6BRR - chains A and D of the 6 polymer chains in the assembly; structure by X-ray diffraction, 2.97 A resolution.

Chain A (and D):
Protein: DNA (cytosine-5)-methyltransferase 3A
From: Homo sapiens
Notes: EC 2.1.1.37; chain D of this document is another copy of the same molecule, construct and numbering; everything in this record applies to it too
UniProtKB: Q9Y6K1 (DNM3A_HUMAN), isoform Q9Y6K1-2; residues 628-912 here correspond to UniProt positions 439-723 (UniProt number = residue number - 189)
Sequence (285 residues; each row starts with the number of its first residue):
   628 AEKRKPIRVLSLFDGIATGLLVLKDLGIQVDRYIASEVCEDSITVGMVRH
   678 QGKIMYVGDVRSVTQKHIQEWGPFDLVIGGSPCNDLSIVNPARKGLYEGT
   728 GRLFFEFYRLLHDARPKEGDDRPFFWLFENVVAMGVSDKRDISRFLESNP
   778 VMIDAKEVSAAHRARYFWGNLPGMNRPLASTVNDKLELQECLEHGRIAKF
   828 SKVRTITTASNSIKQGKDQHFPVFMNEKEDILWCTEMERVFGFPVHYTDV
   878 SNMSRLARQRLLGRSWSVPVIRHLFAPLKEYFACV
Construct notes: engineered mutation A836 (Arg647 in Q9Y6K1)
Ligand contacts: S-adenosylhomocysteine (SAH): F640, D641, G642, I643, T645, S663, E664, V665, C666, S669, G685, D686, V687, R688, G707, S708, P709, L730, R891, S892, W893
Reported in the primary citation:
  - mutagenesis - V716G: abolished catalytic activity
  - disease-associated variants - V716D, P718L, R792H, T835M, N838D, K841E: decreased catalytic activity

How chain A and chain D interact:
Pairs across the interface (31; chain A residue first):
  T671(A) - W860(D)
  M674(A) - N853(D)  hydrogen bond
  V675(A) - E820(D)
  V675(A) - W860(D)  hydrophobic
  R676(A) - H873(D)
  Q678(A) - H821(D)
  G679(A) - H821(D)
  E820(A) - V675(D)
  H821(A) - Q678(D)  hydrogen bond (side chain-backbone)
  N853(A) - M674(D)
  I858(A) - N879(D)
  L859(A) - N879(D)  hydrogen bond (backbone-side chain)
  W860(A) - T671(D)
  W860(A) - V675(D)  hydrophobic
  W860(A) - S878(D)
  W860(A) - N879(D)
  C861(A) - N879(D)  hydrogen bond (backbone-side chain)
  T862(A) - D876(D)
  H873(A) - R676(D)
  H873(A) - H873(D)
  H873(A) - D876(D)  salt bridge
  D876(A) - H873(D)  salt bridge
  D876(A) - D876(D)
  D876(A) - R885(D)  salt bridge
  S878(A) - W860(D)
  N879(A) - L859(D)  hydrogen bond (side chain-backbone)
  N879(A) - W860(D)
  N879(A) - C861(D)  hydrogen bond (side chain-backbone)
  N879(A) - R882(D)
  R882(A) - N879(D)
  R885(A) - D876(D)  salt bridge
Also at the interface, not in a pair above, chain A (22 interface residues in all): M852, V877
Also at the interface, not in a pair above, chain D (21 interface residues in all): G679, I858, T862, V877

In short:
22 residues of chain A face 21 of chain D across their interface, with 6 hydrogen bonds and 4 salt bridges.
Polar contacts include H873(A)-D876(D), D876(A)-R885(D) and M674(A)-N853(D). The paper reports that V716D,
P718L and R792H of chain A, among others, reduce catalytic activity; V716G of chain A abolishes catalytic
activity; 7 substitutions were tested in all.
Both chains are DNA (cytosine-5)-methyltransferase 3A (Homo sapiens). Entry 6BRR (Crystal structure of DNMT3A
(R836A)-DNMT3L in complex with DNA containing two CpG sites) was determined by X-ray diffraction together with
5YX2 and 6F57 from the same study.
